Entry 3ZVK (X-ray diffraction, 2.50 A resolution); this record covers chains E and Y of the 10 polymer chains in the assembly.

== Chain E ==
Protein: Antitoxin of toxin-antitoxin system vapb
Source organism: Rickettsia felis
UniProtKB: Q4UNB3 (Q4UNB3_RICFE); residue numbers follow UniProt; this construct covers 1-78
Chain sequence (78 residues; each row starts with the number of its first residue):
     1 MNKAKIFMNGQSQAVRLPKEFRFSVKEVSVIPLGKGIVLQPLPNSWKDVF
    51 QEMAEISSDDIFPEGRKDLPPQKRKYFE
Unresolved in the structure: 1, 59-78
What the authors report for this chain:
  - binding site for the 26-nt DNA strand: Asn9, Lys19, Arg22
  - specificity-determining residues: Asn9

== Chain Y ==
Molecule: 26-nt DNA strand
Sequence (26 nucleotides; numbered 1 to 26; the number before each row is that of its first residue):
     1 TTAATATATACTAATTAATATATACT

== How chain E and chain Y interact ==
Contacting residue pairs - 15 pairs, chain E then chain Y:
  Lys5(E) - DT5(Y)  salt bridge to the phosphate
  Lys5(E) - DA6(Y)  phosphate contact
  Phe7(E) - DT7(Y)  base contact
  Met8(E) - DT7(Y)  base contact
  Asn9(E) - DA8(Y)  base contact
  Gly10(E) - DT9(Y)  base contact
  Arg16(E) - DA4(Y)  sugar contact
  Arg16(E) - DT5(Y)  salt bridge to the phosphate
  Arg16(E) - DA6(Y)  base contact
  Leu17(E) - DA4(Y)  phosphate contact
  Pro18(E) - DA4(Y)  phosphate contact
  Lys19(E) - DA3(Y)  salt bridge to the phosphate
  Lys19(E) - DA4(Y)  hydrogen bond to the phosphate
  Arg22(E) - DA3(Y)  sugar contact
  Arg22(E) - DA4(Y)  salt bridge to the phosphate

== Overview ==
The interface between chain E and chain Y involves 10 residues on one side and 7 on the other, with 1 hydrogen
bond and 4 salt bridges. Polar pairs include Lys19(E)-DA4(Y), Lys5(E)-DT5(Y) and Arg16(E)-DT5(Y). The paper
reports a binding site for the 26-nt DNA strand at Asn9(E), Lys19(E) and Arg22(E); the specificity determinant
Asn9(E).
Here chain E is Antitoxin of toxin-antitoxin system vapb (Rickettsia felis) and chain Y is a 26-nt DNA strand.
Entry 3ZVK (Crystal structure of VapBC2 from Rickettsia felis bound to a DNA fragment from their promoter) was
determined by X-ray diffraction.
